Entry 2K1V (solution NMR); this record covers chains B and A.

Chain B:
Name: Relaxin-3
Notes: fragment: Relaxin-3 B chain
UniProtKB: Q8WXF3 (REL3_HUMAN); residues 1-27 here correspond to UniProt positions 26-52 (UniProt number = residue number + 25)
Chain sequence (27 residues; row label = number of the first residue in the row):
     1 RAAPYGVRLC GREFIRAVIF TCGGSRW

Chain A:
Name: Insulin-like peptide INSL5
Notes: fragment: Insulin-like peptide INSL5 A chain
UniProtKB: Q9Y5Q6 (INSL5_HUMAN); residues 5-24 here correspond to UniProt positions 116-135 (UniProt number = residue number + 111)
Chain sequence (22 residues; each row starts with the number of its first residue):
     4 EDLQTLCCTD GCSMTDLSAL CX
Differences from the reference sequence: modified residue (4)
Modified positions: Glu-4 (pyroglutamic acid; PCA); NH2 (amino group) at position 25
Disulfide bonds: Cys-10/Cys-15

How chain B and chain A interact:
Contacting residue pairs (36; chain B residue first):
  Arg-1(B) / Asp-5(A)
  Arg-1(B) / Asp-13(A)
  Arg-1(B) / Gly-14(A)
  Arg-1(B) / Asp-19(A)
  Ala-2(B) / Asp-19(A)
  Ala-3(B) / Ser-16(A)
  Ala-3(B) / Asp-19(A)
  Tyr-5(B) / Ser-16(A)
  Tyr-5(B) / Met-17(A)
  Tyr-5(B) / Thr-18(A)
  Gly-6(B) / Cys-15(A)
  Val-7(B) / Cys-10(A)
  Val-7(B) / Gly-14(A)
  Val-7(B) / Cys-15(A)
  Arg-8(B) / Cys-10(A)
  Arg-8(B) / Cys-11(A)
  Arg-8(B) / Thr-12(A)
  Arg-8(B) / Asp-13(A)
  Leu-9(B) / Cys-10(A)
  Leu-9(B) / Cys-11(A)
  Leu-9(B) / Cys-15(A)
  Leu-9(B) / Leu-20(A)
  Cys-10(B) / Cys-11(A)  disulfide
  Phe-14(B) / Leu-6(A)
  Phe-14(B) / Gln-7(A)
  Phe-14(B) / Leu-20(A)
  Phe-14(B) / Leu-23(A)
  Ala-17(B) / Leu-20(A)
  Val-18(B) / Leu-20(A)
  Val-18(B) / Leu-23(A)
  Val-18(B) / Cys-24(A)
  Ile-19(B) / Cys-24(A)
  Thr-21(B) / Met-17(A)
  Thr-21(B) / Ser-21(A)
  Cys-22(B) / Cys-24(A)  disulfide
  Ser-25(B) / Cys-24(A)
Interface residues without a listed pair, chain A (18 interface residues in all): Leu-9
Cross-chain cystine bridges: Cys-10(B)/Cys-11(A), Cys-22(B)/Cys-24(A)

Summary:
16 residues of chain B face 18 of chain A across their interface, with 2 disulfide bonds.
Here chain B is Relaxin-3 and chain A is Insulin-like peptide INSL5. Entry 2K1V (R3/I5 relaxin chimera) was
determined by solution NMR.
